PDB entry 7WQG | X-ray diffraction, 2.50 A resolution | chain A

Chain A:
Name: Alpha-lactalbumin
Organism: Bos taurus
UniProt: P00711 (LALBA_BOVIN); residues 1-121 here correspond to UniProt positions 20-140 (UniProt number = residue number + 19)
Sequence (121 residues; numbered 1 to 121; the number before each row is that of its first residue):
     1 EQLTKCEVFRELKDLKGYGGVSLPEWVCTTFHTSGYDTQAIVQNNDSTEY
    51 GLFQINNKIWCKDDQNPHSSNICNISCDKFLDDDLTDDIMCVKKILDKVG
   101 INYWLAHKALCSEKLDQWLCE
Curated features (UniProtKB/Swiss-Prot):
  - binding site (Ca(2+)): K79, D82, D84, D87, D88
  - glycosylation: N45 (N-linked (GlcNAc...) asparagine)
Disulfides: C6-C120, C28-C111, C73-C91
Bound ions: Zn2+: K79, D82, D84, D88
Reported in the primary citation:
  - Zn2+ coordination: K79, D82, D84, D87, D88

Overview:
K79, D82, D84 and D88 coordinate Zn2+. UniProt lists 5 Ca2+-binding residues. From the paper: Zn2+
coordination by K79, D82 and D84 among others.
Chain A is Alpha-lactalbumin (Bos taurus); the structure, Bovin Alpha-lactalbumin binding with zinc ions, was
determined by X-ray diffraction (same publication as 7WQL).
